PDB entry 4ABN | X-ray diffraction, 2.05 A resolution | chain A

== Chain A ==
Name: Tetratricopeptide repeat protein 5
Organism: Mus musculus
UniProtKB: Q99LG4 (TTC5_MOUSE); residue numbers follow UniProt; this construct covers 1-440
Amino-acid sequence (474 residues; each row starts with the number of its first residue; numbers below 1 keep their minus sign (Met-33 is residue -33)):
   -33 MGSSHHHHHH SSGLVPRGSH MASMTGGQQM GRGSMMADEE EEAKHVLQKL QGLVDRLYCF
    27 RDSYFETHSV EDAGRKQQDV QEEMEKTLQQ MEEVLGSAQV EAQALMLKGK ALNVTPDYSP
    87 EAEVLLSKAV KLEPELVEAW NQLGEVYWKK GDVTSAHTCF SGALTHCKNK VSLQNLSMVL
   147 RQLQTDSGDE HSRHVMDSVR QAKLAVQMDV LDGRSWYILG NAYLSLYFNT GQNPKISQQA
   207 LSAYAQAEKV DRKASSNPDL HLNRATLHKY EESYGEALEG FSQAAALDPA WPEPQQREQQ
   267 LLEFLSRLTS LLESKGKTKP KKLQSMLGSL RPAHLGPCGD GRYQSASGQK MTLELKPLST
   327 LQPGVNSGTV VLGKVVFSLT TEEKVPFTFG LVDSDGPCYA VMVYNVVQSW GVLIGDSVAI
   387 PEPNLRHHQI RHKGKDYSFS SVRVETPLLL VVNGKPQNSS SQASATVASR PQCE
Unresolved in the structure: -33 to 3, 304-308, 313-314, 433-440
Construct notes: expression tag (-33 to 0)
Curated features (UniProtKB/Swiss-Prot):
  - region: Lys285 to Lys287 (Mediates interaction with 28S rRNA of ribosome-coding tubulin)
  - motif: Leu13 to Tyr24 (Nuclear export signal)
  - site (Mediates interaction with N-terminal MREI motif of beta-tubulin nascent chain): Arg147, Asp225, Glu259
  - modified residue (Phosphoserine): Ser203, Ser221
  - mutagenesis: Leu13 to Tyr24 (Increased nuclear localization in non-stress conditions. No change in protein accumulation and stability in response to DNA damage. No change in subcellular localization in non-stress conditions ...), Ser203 (S203A: Loss of phosphorylation at S-203; decreased nuclear localization in non-stress conditions; loss of nuclear accumulation and stability in response to DNA damage ...), Ser221 (S221A: Decreased phosphorylation. No change in subcellular localization in non-stress conditions. No change in nuclear accumulation in response to DNA damage ...)

== Summary ==
From UniProt: 14 mutagenesis sites.
Chain A is Tetratricopeptide repeat protein 5 (Mus musculus); the structure, Crystal structure of full length
mouse Strap (TTC5), was determined by X-ray diffraction (same publication as 2XVS).
